5GAN - chains W and G of the 35 polymer chains in the assembly; structure by electron microscopy, 3.70 A resolution.

# Chain W
Molecule: U6 snRNA
Organism: Saccharomyces cerevisiae
Sequence (112 nucleotides; row label = number of the first residue in the row):
     1 GUUCGCGAAGUAACCCUUCGUGGACAUUUGGUCAAUUUGAAACAAUACAG
    51 AGAUGAUCAGCAGUUCCCCUGCAUAAGGAUGAACCGUUUUACAAAGAGAU
   101 UUAUUUCGUUUU
Not modelled in the structure: 10-15, 40-43, 52-54, 89-107

# Chain G
Protein: U4/U6 small nuclear ribonucleoprotein PRP3
Organism: Saccharomyces cerevisiae
Reference sequence: Q03338 (PRP3_YEAST); residue numbers follow UniProt; this construct covers 1-469
Amino-acid sequence (469 residues; numbered 1 to 469; the number before each row is that of its first residue):
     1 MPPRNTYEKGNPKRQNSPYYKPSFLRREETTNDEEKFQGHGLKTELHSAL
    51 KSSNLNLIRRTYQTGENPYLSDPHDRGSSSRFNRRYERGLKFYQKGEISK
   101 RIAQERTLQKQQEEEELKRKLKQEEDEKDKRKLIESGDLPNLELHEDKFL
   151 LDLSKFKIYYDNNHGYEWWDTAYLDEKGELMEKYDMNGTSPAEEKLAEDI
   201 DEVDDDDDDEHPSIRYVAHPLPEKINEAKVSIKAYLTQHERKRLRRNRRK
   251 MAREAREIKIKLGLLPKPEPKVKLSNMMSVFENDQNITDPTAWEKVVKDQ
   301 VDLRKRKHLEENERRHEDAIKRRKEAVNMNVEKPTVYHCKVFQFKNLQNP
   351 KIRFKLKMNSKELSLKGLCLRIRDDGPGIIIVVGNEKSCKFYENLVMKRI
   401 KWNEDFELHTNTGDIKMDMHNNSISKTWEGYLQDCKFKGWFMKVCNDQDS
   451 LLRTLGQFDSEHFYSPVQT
Not modelled in the structure: 1-149, 468-469

# Chain W / chain G interface
Contacting residue pairs (54; chain W residue first):
  A59(W) - Ser279(G)  phosphate contact
  G60(W) - Asn276(G)  phosphate contact
  G60(W) - Ser279(G)  hydrogen bond to the phosphate
  G60(W) - Val280(G)  sugar contact
  G60(W) - Glu282(G)  base contact
  C61(W) - Lys271(G)  sugar contact
  C61(W) - Asn276(G)  hydrogen bond to the phosphate
  A62(W) - Lys271(G)  phosphate contact
  G63(W) - Arg253(G)  hydrogen bond to the sugar
  U64(W) - Arg253(G)  salt bridge to the phosphate
  U65(W) - Arg246(G)  phosphate contact
  C66(W) - Lys242(G)  salt bridge to the phosphate
  G71(W) - His308(G)  base contact
  G71(W) - Asn312(G)  hydrogen bond to the sugar
  G71(W) - Arg315(G)  base contact
  C72(W) - Asn312(G)  hydrogen bond to the sugar
  C72(W) - Arg315(G)  sugar contact
  C72(W) - His316(G)  hydrogen bond to the phosphate
  A73(W) - Arg315(G)  sugar contact
  A73(W) - His316(G)  salt bridge to the phosphate
  A73(W) - Ala319(G)  phosphate contact
  U74(W) - Ala319(G)  phosphate contact
  U74(W) - Arg323(G)  salt bridge to the phosphate
  A75(W) - Lys233(G)  hydrogen bond to the phosphate
  A76(W) - Lys233(G)  salt bridge to the phosphate
  G77(W) - Lys387(G)  phosphate contact
  G78(W) - Lys387(G)  phosphate contact
  U80(W) - Phe391(G)  base contact
  U80(W) - Asn394(G)  phosphate contact
  U80(W) - Arg399(G)  phosphate contact
  G81(W) - Lys355(G)  salt bridge to the phosphate
  G81(W) - Glu362(G)  base contact
  G81(W) - Arg399(G)  salt bridge to the phosphate
  A82(W) - Lys351(G)  salt bridge to the phosphate
  A82(W) - Phe354(G)  base contact
  A82(W) - Lys355(G)  salt bridge to the phosphate
  A82(W) - Met358(G)  base contact
  A82(W) - Asn359(G)  hydrogen bond to the base
  A83(W) - Pro350(G)  phosphate contact
  A83(W) - Lys351(G)  salt bridge to the phosphate
  C84(W) - Pro350(G)  phosphate contact
  C84(W) - Lys357(G)  hydrogen bond to the sugar
  C85(W) - Arg353(G)  salt bridge to the phosphate
  C85(W) - Lys357(G)  base contact
  C85(W) - Arg371(G)  hydrogen bond to the phosphate
  G86(W) - Arg371(G)  salt bridge to the phosphate
  G86(W) - Met442(G)  phosphate contact
  G86(W) - Lys443(G)  phosphate contact
  U87(W) - Phe441(G)  base contact
  U87(W) - Met442(G)  phosphate contact
  U87(W) - Lys443(G)  phosphate contact
  U88(W) - Phe441(G)  phosphate contact
  U88(W) - Lys443(G)  salt bridge to the phosphate
  U88(W) - Gln457(G)  hydrogen bond to the phosphate
Interface residues without a listed pair, chain W (26 interface residues in all): A79
Interface residues without a listed pair, chain G (45 interface residues in all): Arg245, Arg249, Glu269, Pro270, Lys273, Asn349, His409, Lys438, Trp440, Val444, Thr454, Phe458

# In short
Chain W and chain G form an interface of 26 and 45 residues respectively, with 11 hydrogen bonds and 13 salt
bridges. Among the polar pairs are A82(W)-Asn359(G), G63(W)-Arg253(G) and G71(W)-Asn312(G).
Chain W is U6 snRNA and chain G is U4/U6 small nuclear ribonucleoprotein PRP3, both from Saccharomyces
cerevisiae; the structure, The overall structure of the yeast spliceosomal U4/U6.U5 tri-snRNP at 3.7 Angstrom,
was determined by electron microscopy (same publication as 5GAM, 5GAO and 5GAP).
